2R9Q - chains B and Y of the 6 polymer chains in the assembly; structure by X-ray diffraction, 2.20 A resolution.

Chain B:
Protein: 2'-deoxycytidine 5'-triphosphate deaminase
From: Agrobacterium tumefaciens str
Reference sequence: Q8UI65 (Q8UI65_AGRT5); residues 2-371 here correspond to UniProt positions 1-370 (UniProt number = residue number - 1)
Amino-acid sequence (370 residues; numbered 2 to 371; the number before each row is that of its first residue):
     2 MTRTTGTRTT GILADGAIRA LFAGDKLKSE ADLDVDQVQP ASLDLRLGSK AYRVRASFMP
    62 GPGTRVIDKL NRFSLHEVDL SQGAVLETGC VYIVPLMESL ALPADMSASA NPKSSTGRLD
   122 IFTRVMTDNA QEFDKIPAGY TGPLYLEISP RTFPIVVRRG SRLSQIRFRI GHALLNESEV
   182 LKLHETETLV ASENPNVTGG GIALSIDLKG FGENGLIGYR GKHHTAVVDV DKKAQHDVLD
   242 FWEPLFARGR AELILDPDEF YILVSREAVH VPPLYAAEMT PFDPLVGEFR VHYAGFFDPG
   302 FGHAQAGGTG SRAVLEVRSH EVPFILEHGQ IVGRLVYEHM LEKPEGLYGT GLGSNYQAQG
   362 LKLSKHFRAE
Not modelled in the structure: 2-8, 75, 200-201, 307, 355-371

Chain Y:
Protein: Synthetic peptide 2
Amino-acid sequence (9 residues; each row starts with the number of its first residue):
  1017 VEVPLAGAV

Chain B / chain Y interface:
Contacting residue pairs - 20 pairs, chain B then chain Y:
  Arg119(B) - Pro1020(Y)  hydrogen bond (side chain-backbone)
  Arg119(B) - Leu1021(Y)
  Arg119(B) - Ala1022(Y)  hydrogen bond (side chain-backbone)
  Leu217(B) - Val1017(Y)  hydrophobic
  Leu217(B) - Glu1018(Y)
  Ile218(B) - Glu1018(Y)
  Gly219(B) - Glu1018(Y)
  Tyr220(B) - Glu1018(Y)  hydrogen bond (side chain-backbone)
  Tyr220(B) - Val1019(Y)
  Tyr220(B) - Pro1020(Y)
  Lys234(B) - Leu1021(Y)
  Val239(B) - Val1019(Y)  hydrophobic
  Val239(B) - Pro1020(Y)
  Trp243(B) - Pro1020(Y)  hydrophobic
  Ile263(B) - Pro1020(Y)  hydrophobic
  Val265(B) - Glu1018(Y)
  Ser312(B) - Ala1024(Y)
  Ser312(B) - Val1025(Y)  hydrogen bond (side chain-backbone)
  Arg313(B) - Val1025(Y)
  Val315(B) - Val1025(Y)  hydrophobic
Other interface residues (no listed pair), chain B (15 interface residues in all): Leu120, Ala235
Other interface residues (no listed pair), chain Y (9 interface residues in all): Gly1023

Overview:
Chain B and chain Y form an interface of 15 and 9 residues respectively, with 4 hydrogen bonds. Polar contacts
include Arg119(B)-Pro1020(Y), Arg119(B)-Ala1022(Y) and Tyr220(B)-Glu1018(Y).
Chain B is 2'-deoxycytidine 5'-triphosphate deaminase (Agrobacterium tumefaciens str) and chain Y is Synthetic
peptide 2; the structure, Crystal structure of 2'-deoxycytidine 5'-triphosphate deaminase from Agrobacterium
tumefaciens, was determined by X-ray diffraction.
